Entry 4ZHF (X-ray diffraction, 2.45 A resolution); this record covers chain A.

== Chain A ==
Molecule: Neutrophil gelatinase-associated lipocalin
From: Homo sapiens
UniProtKB: P80188 (NGAL_HUMAN); residues 1-178 here correspond to UniProt positions 21-198 (UniProt number = residue number + 20)
Sequence (180 residues; row label = number of the first residue in the row; numbers below 1 keep their minus sign (Gly-1 is residue -1)):
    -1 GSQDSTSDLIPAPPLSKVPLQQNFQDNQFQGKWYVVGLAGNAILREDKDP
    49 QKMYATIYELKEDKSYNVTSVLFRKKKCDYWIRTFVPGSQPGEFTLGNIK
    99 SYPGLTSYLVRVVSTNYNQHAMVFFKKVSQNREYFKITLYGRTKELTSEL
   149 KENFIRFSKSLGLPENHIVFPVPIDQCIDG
Disordered / not traced: -1 to 1
Differences from the reference sequence: expression tag (-1 to 0); engineered mutation Ser87 (Cys107 in P80188)
Disulfides: Cys76-Cys175
Ligand contacts: 4OL (N,N'-butane-1,4-diylbis[1-hydroxy-N-(3-{[(1-hydroxy-6-oxo-1,6-dihydropyridin-2-yl)carbonyl]amino}propyl)-6-oxo-1,6-dihydropyridine-2-carboxamide]): Ala40, Ile41, Gln49, Tyr52, Ser68, Leu70, Trp79, Arg81, Tyr100, Tyr106, Phe123, Lys124, Lys125, Tyr132, Phe133, Lys134
Curated features (UniProtKB/Swiss-Prot):
  - binding site (a carboxymycobactin): Tyr52 to Thr54, Lys125, Lys134, Tyr138
  - binding site (enterobactin): Tyr106, Lys134
  - modified residue: Gln1 (Pyrrolidone carboxylic acid)
  - glycosylation: Asn65 (N-linked (GlcNAc...) asparagine)
From the paper describing this entry:
  - conformationally variable residues (side-chain flip): Trp79, Arg81, Tyr106, Lys125
  - binding site for 4OL: Trp79, Lys125

== Summary ==
Ligands of chain A: compound 4OL. From UniProt: 6 carboxymycobactin-binding residues and enterobactin-binding
residues Tyr106 and Lys134. From the paper: a binding site for 4OL at Trp79 and Lys125; conformational
variability at Trp79, Arg81 and Tyr106 among others.
Chain A is Neutrophil gelatinase-associated lipocalin (Homo sapiens); the structure, Siderocalin-mediated
recognition and cellular uptake of actinides, was determined by X-ray diffraction (same publication as 4ZFX,
4ZHC, 4ZHD, 4ZHG and 4ZHH).
